PDB entry 6XJD | electron microscopy, 6.80 A resolution (low resolution: residue-level contacts below are approximate; hydrogen-bond / salt-bridge calls are withheld) | chains E and I of the 12 polymer chains in the assembly

== Chain E ==
Protein: Histone H3.2
Source organism: Homo sapiens
Reference sequence: Q71DI3 (H32_HUMAN); residues 1-135 here correspond to UniProt positions 2-136 (UniProt number = residue number + 1)
Sequence (135 residues; each row starts with the number of its first residue):
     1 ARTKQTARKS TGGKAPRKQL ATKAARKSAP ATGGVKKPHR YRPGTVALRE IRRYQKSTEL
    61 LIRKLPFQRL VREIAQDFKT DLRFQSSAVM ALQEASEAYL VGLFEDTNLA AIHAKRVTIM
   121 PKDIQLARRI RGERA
Not modelled in the structure: 1-36, 135
Differences from the reference sequence: conflict Ala110 (Cys111 in Q71DI3)
Swiss-Prot annotation at these positions:
  - modified residue: Arg2 (Asymmetric dimethylarginine), Thr3 (Phosphothreonine), Lys4 (Allysine), Gln5 (5-glutamyl dopamine), Thr6 (Phosphothreonine), Arg8 (Citrulline), Lys9 (N6,N6,N6-trimethyllysine), Ser10 (ADP-ribosylserine), Thr11 (Phosphothreonine), Lys14 (N6-(2-hydroxyisobutyryl)lysine), Arg17 (Asymmetric dimethylarginine), Lys18 (N6-(2-hydroxyisobutyryl)lysine), Lys23 (N6-(2-hydroxyisobutyryl)lysine), Arg26 (Citrulline), Lys27 (N6,N6,N6-trimethyllysine), Ser28 (ADP-ribosylserine), Lys36 (N6,N6,N6-trimethyllysine), Lys37 (N6-methyllysine), Tyr41 (Phosphotyrosine), Lys56 (N6,N6,N6-trimethyllysine) and 8 more in UniProt
  - lipidation: Lys18 (N6-decanoyllysine)

== Chain I ==
Molecule: 147-nt DNA strand
Sequence (147 nucleotides; each row starts with the number of its first residue; numbering starts at 0):
     0 CTGGAGAATC CCGGTGCCGA GGCCGCTCAA TTGGTCGTAG ACAGCTCTAG CACCGCTTAA
    60 ACGCACGTAC GCGCTGTCCC CCGCGTTTTA ACCGCCAAGG GGATTACTCC CTAGTCTCCA
   120 GGCACGTGTC AGATATATAC ATCCTGT
Not modelled in the structure: 0, 146

== How chain E and chain I interact ==
Contacting residue pairs (19; chain E residue first):
  His39(E) - DA4(I)
  His39(E) - DG5(I)
  Arg40(E) - DG82(I)
  Arg40(E) - DC83(I)
  Tyr41(E) - DA6(I)
  Tyr41(E) - DG82(I)
  Arg42(E) - DG82(I)
  Pro43(E) - DG82(I)
  Gly44(E) - DG82(I)
  Val46(E) - DG82(I)
  Arg49(E) - DA6(I)
  Arg49(E) - DA7(I)
  Arg49(E) - DT8(I)
  Arg63(E) - DA90(I)
  Arg63(E) - DC91(I)
  Lys64(E) - DC91(I)
  Leu65(E) - DA90(I)
  Leu65(E) - DC91(I)
  Arg69(E) - DA90(I)
Also at the interface, not in a pair above, chain E (18 interface residues in all): Thr45, Glu50, Lys56, Ile62, Pro66, Thr118
Also at the interface, not in a pair above, chain I (12 interface residues in all): DC9, DC80, DC81

== Overview ==
18 residues of chain E and 12 residues of chain I are in contact.
Here chain E is Histone H3.2 (Homo sapiens) and chain I is a 147-nt DNA strand. Entry 6XJD (Two mouse cGAS
catalytic domain binding to human assembled nucleosome) was determined by electron microscopy together with
6X59 and 6X5A from the same study.
